Entry 8IIZ (X-ray diffraction, 2.10 A resolution); this record covers chains A and B of the 3 polymer chains in the assembly.

== Chain A ==
Name: Maltodextrin-binding protein, YEATS domain-containing protein 4
Organism: Escherichia coli
Reference sequence: chimeric construct of C3SHQ8, O95619: residues -351 to 14 from C3SHQ8 (C3SHQ8_ECOLX) positions 27-392 (UniProt number = residue number + 378); residues 19-159 from O95619 positions 19-159 (same numbers)
Sequence (514 residues; each row starts with the number of its first residue; numbers below 1 keep their minus sign (Gly-354 is residue -354)):
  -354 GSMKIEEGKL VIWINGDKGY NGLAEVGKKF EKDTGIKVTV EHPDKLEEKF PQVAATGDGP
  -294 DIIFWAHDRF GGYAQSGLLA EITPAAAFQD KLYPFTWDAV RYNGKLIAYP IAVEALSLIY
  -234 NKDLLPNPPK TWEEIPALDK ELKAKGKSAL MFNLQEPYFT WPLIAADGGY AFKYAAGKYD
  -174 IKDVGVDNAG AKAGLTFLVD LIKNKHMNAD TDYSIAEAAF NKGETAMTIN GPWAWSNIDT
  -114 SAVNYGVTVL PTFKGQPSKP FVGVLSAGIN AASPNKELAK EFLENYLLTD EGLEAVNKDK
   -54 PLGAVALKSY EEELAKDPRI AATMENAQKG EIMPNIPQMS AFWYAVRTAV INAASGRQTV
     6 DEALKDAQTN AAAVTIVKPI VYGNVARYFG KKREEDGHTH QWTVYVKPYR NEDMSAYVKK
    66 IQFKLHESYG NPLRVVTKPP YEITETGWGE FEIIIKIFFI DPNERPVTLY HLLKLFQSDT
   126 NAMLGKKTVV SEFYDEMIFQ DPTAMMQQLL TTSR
Disordered / not traced: -354 to -352, 124-126, 158-159
Sequence notes: expression tag (-354 to -352); engineered mutation Ala-270 (Asp108 in C3SHQ8), Ala-269 (Lys109 in C3SHQ8), Ala-180 (Glu198 in C3SHQ8), Ala-179 (Asn199 in C3SHQ8), Ala-113 (Lys265 in C3SHQ8); linker (15-18)
UniProt features mapped onto this chain:
  - region: Trp93 to Glu97 (Diacetylated histone H3 binding)
  - site: Ser73 (Interacts with diacetylated histone H3)
  - cross-link: Lys37 (Glycyl lysine isopeptide (Lys-Gly) (interchain with G-Cter in SUMO2))

== Chain B ==
Name: Histone H3.1
Reference sequence: P68431 (H31_HUMAN); residues 1-32 here correspond to UniProt positions 2-33 (UniProt number = residue number + 1)
Sequence (32 residues; each row starts with the number of its first residue):
     1 ARTKQTARKS TGGKAPRKQL ATKAARKSAP AT
Disordered / not traced: 12-32
Modified / non-standard residues: Lys27 (N(6)-acetyllysine; ALY)
UniProt features mapped onto this chain:
  - modified residue: Arg2 (Asymmetric dimethylarginine), Thr3 (Phosphothreonine), Lys4 (Allysine), Gln5 (5-glutamyl dopamine), Thr6 (Phosphothreonine), Arg8 (Citrulline), Lys9 (N6,N6,N6-trimethyllysine), Ser10 (ADP-ribosylserine), Thr11 (Phosphothreonine), Lys14 (N6-(2-hydroxyisobutyryl)lysine), Arg17 (Asymmetric dimethylarginine), Lys18 (N6-(2-hydroxyisobutyryl)lysine), Lys23 (N6-(2-hydroxyisobutyryl)lysine), Arg26 (Citrulline), Lys27 (N6,N6,N6-trimethyllysine), Ser28 (ADP-ribosylserine)
  - lipidation: Lys18 (N6-decanoyllysine)

== Interface between chain A and chain B ==
Residue-residue contacts - 29 pairs, chain A then chain B:
  Tyr27(A) - Arg8(B)  hydrogen bond
  Phe104(A) - Ala1(B)  hydrophobic
  Glu109(A) - Ala1(B)  hydrogen bond (side chain-backbone)
  Arg110(A) - Ala1(B)  hydrogen bond (backbone-backbone)
  Pro111(A) - Ala1(B)
  Val112(A) - Ala1(B)
  Val112(A) - Thr3(B)
  Leu114(A) - Thr3(B)
  Tyr115(A) - Arg8(B)  hydrogen bond (backbone-side chain)
  Glu137(A) - Ser10(B)
  Glu137(A) - Thr11(B)  hydrogen bond
  Phe138(A) - Arg8(B)
  Phe138(A) - Lys9(B)
  Phe138(A) - Ser10(B)
  Tyr139(A) - Arg8(B)
  Tyr139(A) - Lys9(B)  hydrogen bond (backbone-backbone)
  Tyr139(A) - Thr11(B)
  Asp140(A) - Thr3(B)
  Asp140(A) - Lys4(B)
  Asp140(A) - Arg8(B)
  Glu141(A) - Arg2(B)
  Glu141(A) - Thr3(B)
  Glu141(A) - Lys4(B)  hydrogen bond (backbone-backbone)
  Met142(A) - Arg2(B)
  Ile143(A) - Ala1(B)
  Ile143(A) - Arg2(B)  hydrogen bond (backbone-backbone)
  Ile143(A) - Thr3(B)
  Ile143(A) - Lys4(B)
  Phe144(A) - Ala1(B)  hydrophobic
Interface residues without a listed pair, chain B (10 interface residues in all): Thr6, Ala7

== Overview ==
16 residues of chain A and 10 residues of chain B are in contact, with 8 hydrogen bonds. Polar contacts
include Tyr27(A)-Arg8(B), Glu109(A)-Ala1(B) and Tyr115(A)-Arg8(B).
Here chain A is Maltodextrin-binding protein, YEATS domain-containing protein 4 (Escherichia coli) and chain B
is Histone H3.1. Entry 8IIZ (Crystal structure of MBP fused GAS41 YEATS domain in complex with H3K27ac
peptide) was determined by X-ray diffraction together with 8IIY, 8IJ0 and 7EIF from the same study.
